7CIT - chains A and B; structure by X-ray diffraction, 1.50 A resolution.

Chain A:
Protein: Tyrosinase
From: Streptomyces castaneoglobisporus
Sequence (281 residues; each row starts with the number of its first residue):
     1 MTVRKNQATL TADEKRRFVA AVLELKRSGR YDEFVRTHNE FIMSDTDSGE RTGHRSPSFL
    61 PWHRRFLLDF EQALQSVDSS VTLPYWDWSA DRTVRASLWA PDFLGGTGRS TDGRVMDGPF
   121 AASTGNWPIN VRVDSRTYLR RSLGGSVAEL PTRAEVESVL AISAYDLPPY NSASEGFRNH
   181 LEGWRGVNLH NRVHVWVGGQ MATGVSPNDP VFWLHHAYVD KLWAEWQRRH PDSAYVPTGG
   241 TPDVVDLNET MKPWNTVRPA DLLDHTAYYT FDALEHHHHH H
Unresolved in the structure: 1, 278-281
Bound ions: Cu ion site 1: His-38, His-54, His-63 (together with hydrogen peroxide) (shared with Tyr-98(B) of chain B); Cu ion site 2 near His-180 (its only coordinating residue here); Cu ion site 3: His-190, His-194, His-216 (together with hydrogen peroxide); Cu ion site 4 near His-277 (its only coordinating residue here)
Small-molecule neighbours: hydrogen peroxide: His-38, Ile-42, His-54, Phe-59, Trp-62, His-63, His-190, His-194, Ser-206, Phe-212, His-215, His-216

Chain B:
Protein: MelC
From: Streptomyces castaneoglobisporus
Sequence (134 residues; row label = number of the first residue in the row):
     1 MPEITRRRAL TAAAAVAATA SAAVTLAAPA ASAAGHHEPA APESFDEVYK GRRIQGRPAR
    61 GAAHHHEHGG GYEVFVDGVQ LHVMRNADGS WISVVSHYDP VPTPRAAARA AVDELQGAPL
   121 LPFPANLEHH HHHH
Unresolved in the structure: 1-39, 60-65, 124-134
Modified residues: Tyr-98 ((2S)-2-azanyl-3-[3,4-bis(oxidanylidene)cyclohexa-1,5-dien-1-yl]propanoic acid; G1X)
Bound ions: Cu ion site 1: His-68, His-82, Met-84, His-97 (together with nitrate ion); Cu ion site 2: Tyr-98 (together with hydrogen peroxide) (shared with His-38(A), His-54(A), His-63(A) of chain A)

Interface between chain A and chain B:
Pairs across the interface (63):
  His-38(A) / Tyr-98(B)
  Asn-39(A) / Val-94(B)
  Glu-40(A) / His-66(B)  salt bridge
  Ile-42(A) / Met-84(B)
  Ile-42(A) / His-97(B)  hydrogen bond (backbone-side chain)
  Ile-42(A) / Tyr-98(B)
  Met-43(A) / His-66(B)
  Met-43(A) / Glu-67(B)
  Met-43(A) / His-68(B)  hydrogen bond (backbone-backbone)
  Met-43(A) / His-82(B)  hydrogen bond (backbone-side chain)
  Met-43(A) / Met-84(B)
  Ser-44(A) / His-66(B)  hydrogen bond (side chain-backbone)
  Ser-44(A) / Glu-67(B)
  Ser-44(A) / His-68(B)
  Asp-45(A) / Met-84(B)
  Thr-46(A) / His-68(B)
  Asp-47(A) / Asn-86(B)
  Asp-47(A) / Ala-87(B)  hydrogen bond (side chain-backbone)
  His-54(A) / Tyr-98(B)
  Arg-55(A) / Met-84(B)
  Arg-55(A) / Asn-86(B)  hydrogen bond
  Arg-55(A) / Ile-92(B)
  Arg-55(A) / His-97(B)
  Thr-111(A) / Gln-116(B)
  Asp-112(A) / Gln-116(B)
  Arg-132(A) / Leu-121(B)
  Val-133(A) / Val-94(B)  hydrophobic
  Val-133(A) / Val-95(B)  hydrophobic
  Val-133(A) / Leu-120(B)  hydrophobic
  Val-133(A) / Leu-121(B)  hydrogen bond (backbone-backbone)
  Asp-134(A) / Glu-114(B)
  Asp-134(A) / Leu-115(B)
  Asp-134(A) / Ala-118(B)
  Ser-135(A) / Ala-118(B)
  Ser-135(A) / Pro-119(B)  hydrogen bond (side chain-backbone)
  Ser-135(A) / Leu-121(B)
  Arg-136(A) / Glu-114(B)  hydrogen bond (side chain-backbone)
  Arg-136(A) / Leu-115(B)  hydrogen bond (side chain-backbone)
  Arg-136(A) / Gln-116(B)  hydrogen bond
  Arg-136(A) / Ala-118(B)
  Arg-140(A) / Glu-114(B)  salt bridge
  Asn-171(A) / Ala-87(B)
  Ser-172(A) / Asn-86(B)
  Ser-172(A) / Ala-87(B)
  Ala-173(A) / Ala-87(B)  hydrophobic
  Trp-184(A) / His-97(B)
  Trp-184(A) / Pro-100(B)
  Arg-185(A) / Asp-88(B)  salt bridge
  His-190(A) / Tyr-98(B)
  Asn-191(A) / Tyr-98(B)
  His-194(A) / Tyr-98(B)
  Val-195(A) / Tyr-98(B)
  Val-195(A) / Asp-99(B)
  Met-201(A) / Tyr-98(B)
  Ala-202(A) / Val-95(B)
  Ala-202(A) / Ser-96(B)
  Ala-202(A) / His-97(B)  hydrogen bond (backbone-backbone)
  Ala-202(A) / Tyr-98(B)
  Thr-203(A) / Val-94(B)
  Thr-203(A) / Val-95(B)
  Thr-203(A) / Tyr-98(B)
  Gly-204(A) / Val-94(B)  hydrogen bond (backbone-backbone)
  Ser-206(A) / Tyr-98(B)
Interface residues without a listed pair, chain A (36 interface residues in all): Ser-110, Gly-113, Gly-199
Interface residues without a listed pair, chain B (25 interface residues in all): Arg-85, Phe-123

In short:
36 residues of chain A face 25 of chain B across their interface, with 13 hydrogen bonds and 3 salt bridges.
Polar contacts include Glu-40(A)/His-66(B), Arg-140(A)/Glu-114(B) and Arg-185(A)/Asp-88(B). Bound to chain A:
hydrogen peroxide. His-38(A), His-54(A), His-63(A) and Tyr-98(B) form the Cu ion site 2.
Here chain A is Tyrosinase and chain B is MelC, both from Streptomyces castaneoglobisporus. Entry 7CIT
(Crystal structure of tyrosinase from Streptomyces castaneoglobisporus in complex with the caddie protein
obtained by soaking ...) was determined by X-ray diffraction together with 7CIY from the same study.
